PDB entry 8T6Q | electron microscopy, 3.50 A resolution | chains B and C of the 12 polymer chains in the assembly

[Chain B (and C)]
Protein: Venus-tagged CaMKII beta holoenzyme mutant
Source organism: Aequorea victoria
Notes: chain C of this document is another copy of the same molecule, construct and numbering; everything in this record applies to it too
UniProt: chimeric construct of P42212, P08413: residues -251 to -15 from P42212 (GFP_AEQVI) positions 2-238 (UniProt number = residue number + 253); residues 1-542 from P08413 positions 1-542 (same numbers)
Sequence (815 residues; numbered -272 to 542; the number before each row is that of its first residue; numbers below 1 keep their minus sign (Met-272 is residue -272)):
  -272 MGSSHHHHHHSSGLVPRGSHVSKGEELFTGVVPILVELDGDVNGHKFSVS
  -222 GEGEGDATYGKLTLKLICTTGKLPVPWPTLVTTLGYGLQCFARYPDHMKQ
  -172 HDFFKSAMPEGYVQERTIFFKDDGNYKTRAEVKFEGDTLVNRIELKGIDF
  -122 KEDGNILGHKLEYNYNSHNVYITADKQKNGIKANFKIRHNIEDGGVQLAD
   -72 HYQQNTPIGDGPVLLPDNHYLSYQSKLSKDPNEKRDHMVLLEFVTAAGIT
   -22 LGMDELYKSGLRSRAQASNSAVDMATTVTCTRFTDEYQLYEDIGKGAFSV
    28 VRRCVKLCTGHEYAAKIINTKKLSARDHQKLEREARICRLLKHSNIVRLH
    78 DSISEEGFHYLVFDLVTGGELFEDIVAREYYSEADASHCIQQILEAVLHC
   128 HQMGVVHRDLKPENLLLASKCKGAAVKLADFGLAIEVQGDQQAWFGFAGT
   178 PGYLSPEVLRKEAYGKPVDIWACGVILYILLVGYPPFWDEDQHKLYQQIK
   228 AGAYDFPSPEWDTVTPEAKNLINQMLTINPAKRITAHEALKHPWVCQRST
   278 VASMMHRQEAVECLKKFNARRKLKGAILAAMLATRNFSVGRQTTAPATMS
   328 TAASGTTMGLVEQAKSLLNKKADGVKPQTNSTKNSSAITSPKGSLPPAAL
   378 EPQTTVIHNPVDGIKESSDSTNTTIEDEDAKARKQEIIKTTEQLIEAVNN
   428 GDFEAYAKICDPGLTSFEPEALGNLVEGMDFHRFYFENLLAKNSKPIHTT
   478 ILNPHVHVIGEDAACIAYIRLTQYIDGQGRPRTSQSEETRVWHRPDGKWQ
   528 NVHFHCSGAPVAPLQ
Unresolved in the structure: -272 to 407
Sequence notes: initiating methionine (-272); expression tag (-271 to -252); conflict Leu-207 (Phe46 in P42212), Leu-189 (Phe64 in P42212), Gly-188 (Ser65 in P42212), Leu-185 (Val68 in P42212), Ala-181 (Ser72 in P42212), Thr-100 (Met153 in P42212), Ala-90 (Val163 in P42212), Gly-78 (Ser175 in P42212), Tyr-50 (Thr203 in P42212), Lys-47 (Ala206 in P42212), Leu-22 (His231 in P42212); linker (-14 to 0); engineered mutation Ala287 (Thr in P08413), Ala306 (Thr in P08413), Ala307 (Thr in P08413)
Curated features (UniProtKB/Swiss-Prot):
  - modified residue: Tyr-187 (Z: -2,3-didehydrotyrosine)

[Chain B / chain C interface]
Pairs across the interface (13; chain B residue first):
  Glu447(B) - Thr510(C)  hydrogen bond (backbone-side chain)
  Leu449(B) - Thr510(C)
  Leu449(B) - Ser511(C)
  Leu449(B) - Gln512(C)
  Asn451(B) - Leu479(C)
  Asn451(B) - Leu498(C)
  Asn451(B) - Gln512(C)  hydrogen bond
  Asp457(B) - His475(C)  salt bridge
  Phe458(B) - Gln500(C)
  Phe461(B) - Pro473(C)
  Phe461(B) - Gln500(C)
  Tyr462(B) - Gln500(C)  hydrogen bond
  Tyr462(B) - Pro508(C)  hydrophobic
Interface residues without a listed pair, chain B (11 interface residues in all): Ala448, Leu452, Asn465, Leu466
Interface residues without a listed pair, chain C (11 interface residues in all): Ile474, Thr477

[In short]
The chain B/chain C interface involves 11 residues from each chain; the contacts include 3 hydrogen bonds and
1 salt bridge. Polar contacts include Asp457(B)-His475(C), Glu447(B)-Thr510(C) and Asn451(B)-Gln512(C).
Both chains are Venus-tagged CaMKII beta holoenzyme mutant (Aequorea victoria). Entry 8T6Q (Cryo-EM structure
of dodecameric CaMKII beta holoenzyme T287A T306A T307A) was determined by electron microscopy, deposited
together with 8SYG, 8T6K, 8T15, 8T17 and 8T18.
